Entry 8XPQ (electron microscopy, 3.10 A resolution); this record covers chains A and B.

# Chain A (and B)
Molecule: Sperm-specific sodium proton exchanger
Organism: Strongylocentrotus purpuratus
Notes: chain B of this document is another copy of the same molecule, construct and numbering; everything in this record applies to it too
UniProt: A3RL54 (A3RL54_STRPU); numbering as in UniProt (aligned over 30-1325)
Chain sequence (1308 residues; row label = number of the first residue in the row):
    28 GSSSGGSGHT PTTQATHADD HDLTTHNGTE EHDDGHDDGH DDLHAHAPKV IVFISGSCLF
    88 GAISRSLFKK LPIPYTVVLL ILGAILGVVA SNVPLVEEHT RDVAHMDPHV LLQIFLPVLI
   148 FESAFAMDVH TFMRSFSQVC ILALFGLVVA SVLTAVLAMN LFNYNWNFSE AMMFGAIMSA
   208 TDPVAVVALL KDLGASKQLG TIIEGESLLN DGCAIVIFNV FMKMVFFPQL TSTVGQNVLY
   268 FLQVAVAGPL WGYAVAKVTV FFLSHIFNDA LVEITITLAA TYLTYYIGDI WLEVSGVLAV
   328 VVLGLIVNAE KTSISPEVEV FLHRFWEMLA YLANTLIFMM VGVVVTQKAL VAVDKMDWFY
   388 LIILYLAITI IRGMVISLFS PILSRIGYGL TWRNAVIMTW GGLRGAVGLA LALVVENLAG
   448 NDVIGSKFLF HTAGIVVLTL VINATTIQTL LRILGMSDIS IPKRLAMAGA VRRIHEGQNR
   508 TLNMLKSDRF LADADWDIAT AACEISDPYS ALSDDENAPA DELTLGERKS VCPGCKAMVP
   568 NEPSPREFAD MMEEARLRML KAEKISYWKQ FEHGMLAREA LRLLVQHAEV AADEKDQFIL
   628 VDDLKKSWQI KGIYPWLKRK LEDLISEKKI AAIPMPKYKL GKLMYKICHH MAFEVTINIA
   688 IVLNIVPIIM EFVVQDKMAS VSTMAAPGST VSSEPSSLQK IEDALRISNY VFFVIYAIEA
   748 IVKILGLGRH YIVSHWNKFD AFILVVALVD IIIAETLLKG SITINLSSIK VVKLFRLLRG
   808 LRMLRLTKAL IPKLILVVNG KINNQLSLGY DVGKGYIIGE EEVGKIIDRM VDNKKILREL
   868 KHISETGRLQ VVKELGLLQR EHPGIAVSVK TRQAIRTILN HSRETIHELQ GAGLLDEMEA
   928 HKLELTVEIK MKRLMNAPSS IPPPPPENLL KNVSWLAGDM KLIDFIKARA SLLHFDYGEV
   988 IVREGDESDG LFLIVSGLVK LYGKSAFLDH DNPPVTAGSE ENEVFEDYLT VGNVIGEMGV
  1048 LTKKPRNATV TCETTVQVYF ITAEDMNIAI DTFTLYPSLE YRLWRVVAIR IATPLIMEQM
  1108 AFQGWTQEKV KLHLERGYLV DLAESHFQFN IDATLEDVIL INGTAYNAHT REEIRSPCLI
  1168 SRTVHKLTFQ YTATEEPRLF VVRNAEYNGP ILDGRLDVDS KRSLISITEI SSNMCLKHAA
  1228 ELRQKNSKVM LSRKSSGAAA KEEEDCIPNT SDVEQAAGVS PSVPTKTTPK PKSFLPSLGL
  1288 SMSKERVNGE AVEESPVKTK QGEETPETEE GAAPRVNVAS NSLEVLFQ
Disordered / not traced: 28-73, 538-545, 654-678, 700-725, 753-761, 777-801, 1013-1030, 1224-1335
Construct notes: expression tag (28-29, 1326-1335)
Curated features (UniProtKB/Swiss-Prot):
  - region: Arg-605 to Asp-620 (Interacts with the transport core domain)
  - motif: Asn-237, Asp-238 (Essential for sodium:proton exchange)
  - binding site (a 1,2-diacylglycero-3-phosphate): His-73
  - binding site (3',5'-cyclic AMP): Gly-1043, Met-1045, Gly-1046, Arg-1053, Asn-1054
  - binding site (3',5'-cyclic GMP): Gly-1043, Glu-1044, Met-1045, Arg-1053, Asn-1054
  - site: Arg-803 (Contributes one equivalent gating charge)

# Interface between chain A and chain B
Pairs across the interface (334):
  Ala-74(A) / His-136(B)
  Ala-74(A) / Tyr-313(B)
  Pro-75(A) / Val-137(B)  hydrophobic
  Pro-75(A) / Gln-140(B)
  Pro-75(A) / Tyr-313(B)  hydrogen bond (backbone-side chain)
  Lys-76(A) / Tyr-313(B)
  Ile-78(A) / Gln-140(B)
  Ile-78(A) / Tyr-309(B)  hydrophobic
  Val-79(A) / Tyr-313(B)  hydrophobic
  Val-79(A) / Trp-318(B)  hydrophobic
  Ser-82(A) / Ala-306(B)
  Ser-82(A) / Tyr-309(B)
  Ser-82(A) / Leu-310(B)
  Cys-85(A) / Thr-302(B)
  Cys-85(A) / Ala-306(B)  hydrophobic
  Leu-86(A) / Ile-303(B)  hydrophobic
  Leu-86(A) / Leu-310(B)  hydrophobic
  Ala-89(A) / Val-299(B)  hydrophobic
  Ala-89(A) / Ile-303(B)  hydrophobic
  Arg-92(A) / Asp-296(B)
  Arg-92(A) / Leu-298(B)
  Arg-92(A) / Val-299(B)
  Ser-93(A) / Val-299(B)
  Lys-96(A) / Phe-294(B)
  Lys-96(A) / Asp-296(B)  salt bridge
  His-136(A) / Ala-74(B)
  Val-137(A) / Pro-75(B)  hydrophobic
  Gln-140(A) / Pro-75(B)
  Gln-140(A) / Ile-78(B)
  Lys-218(A) / Met-925(B)
  Phe-294(A) / Lys-96(B)
  Asp-296(A) / Arg-92(B)
  Asp-296(A) / Lys-96(B)  salt bridge
  Ala-297(A) / Arg-351(B)
  Leu-298(A) / Arg-92(B)
  Leu-298(A) / Arg-351(B)
  Leu-298(A) / Glu-354(B)
  Leu-298(A) / Met-355(B)
  Val-299(A) / Ala-89(B)  hydrophobic
  Val-299(A) / Arg-92(B)
  Val-299(A) / Ser-93(B)
  Ile-301(A) / Met-355(B)  hydrophobic
  Thr-302(A) / Cys-85(B)
  Thr-302(A) / Tyr-358(B)
  Thr-302(A) / Leu-359(B)
  Ile-303(A) / Leu-86(B)  hydrophobic
  Ile-303(A) / Ala-89(B)  hydrophobic
  Ala-306(A) / Ser-82(B)
  Ala-306(A) / Cys-85(B)  hydrophobic
  Tyr-309(A) / Ile-78(B)  hydrophobic
  Tyr-309(A) / Ser-82(B)
  Leu-310(A) / Ser-82(B)
  Leu-310(A) / Leu-86(B)  hydrophobic
  Tyr-313(A) / Ala-74(B)
  Tyr-313(A) / Pro-75(B)  hydrogen bond (side chain-backbone)
  Tyr-313(A) / Lys-76(B)
  Tyr-313(A) / Val-79(B)  hydrophobic
  Trp-318(A) / Val-79(B)  hydrophobic
  Phe-348(A) / Phe-348(B)  hydrophobic
  Phe-348(A) / Arg-351(B)
  Phe-348(A) / Phe-352(B)
  Arg-351(A) / Ala-297(B)
  Arg-351(A) / Leu-298(B)
  Arg-351(A) / Phe-348(B)
  Phe-352(A) / Phe-348(B)
  Phe-352(A) / Phe-352(B)  hydrophobic
  Phe-352(A) / Met-355(B)  hydrophobic
  Glu-354(A) / Leu-298(B)
  Met-355(A) / Leu-298(B)
  Met-355(A) / Ile-301(B)  hydrophobic
  Met-355(A) / Phe-352(B)  hydrophobic
  Tyr-358(A) / Thr-302(B)
  Leu-359(A) / Thr-302(B)
  Ile-488(A) / Leu-1203(B)  hydrophobic
  Lys-490(A) / Asp-923(B)  salt bridge
  Lys-490(A) / Glu-926(B)  salt bridge
  Arg-491(A) / Ile-1212(B)  hydrogen bond (side chain-backbone)
  Arg-491(A) / Ile-1214(B)
  Leu-492(A) / Leu-1199(B)
  Leu-492(A) / Gly-1201(B)
  Leu-492(A) / Ile-1214(B)  hydrophobic
  Ala-493(A) / Leu-921(B)
  Ala-493(A) / Leu-922(B)
  Met-494(A) / Glu-926(B)
  Met-494(A) / Leu-930(B)  hydrophobic
  Ala-495(A) / Ile-1217(B)  hydrophobic
  Gly-496(A) / Leu-1199(B)
  Ala-497(A) / Leu-916(B)  hydrophobic
  Ala-497(A) / Leu-922(B)  hydrophobic
  Arg-499(A) / Ile-1217(B)
  Arg-500(A) / Glu-915(B)  salt bridge
  Arg-500(A) / Leu-916(B)
  Arg-500(A) / Asn-1195(B)
  Ile-501(A) / Ser-909(B)
  Ile-501(A) / Thr-912(B)
  Ile-501(A) / Ile-913(B)  hydrophobic
  Gln-505(A) / Ile-905(B)
  Gln-505(A) / Ser-909(B)  hydrogen bond
  Arg-507(A) / Glu-1122(B)
  Arg-507(A) / Arg-1123(B)
  Thr-508(A) / Thr-904(B)
  Thr-508(A) / Ile-905(B)
  Thr-508(A) / His-908(B)
  Leu-509(A) / Ile-905(B)  hydrophobic
  Asn-510(A) / Glu-1122(B)
  Met-511(A) / Glu-1115(B)
  Met-511(A) / Lys-1118(B)
  Met-511(A) / Leu-1119(B)  hydrophobic
  Leu-512(A) / Ala-901(B)
  Leu-512(A) / Thr-904(B)
  Leu-512(A) / Ile-905(B)  hydrophobic
  Lys-513(A) / Asn-959(B)
  Arg-516(A) / Val-879(B)
  Arg-516(A) / Asp-1034(B)  salt bridge
  Arg-516(A) / Tyr-1035(B)  hydrogen bond (side chain-backbone)
  Arg-516(A) / Thr-1037(B)
  Phe-517(A) / Lys-841(B)
  Phe-517(A) / Ile-844(B)  hydrophobic
  Phe-517(A) / Lys-897(B)  hydrogen bond (backbone-side chain)
  Leu-518(A) / Lys-897(B)
  Ala-519(A) / Val-1038(B)
  Ala-519(A) / Gly-1039(B)
  Asp-520(A) / Gln-886(B)  hydrogen bond
  Asp-520(A) / Lys-897(B)  salt bridge
  Asp-520(A) / Val-1038(B)
  Asp-522(A) / Thr-898(B)  hydrogen bond (backbone-side chain)
  Asp-522(A) / Ile-948(B)
  Trp-523(A) / Ala-901(B)  hydrophobic
  Asp-524(A) / Lys-958(B)  salt bridge
  Asp-524(A) / Asn-959(B)
  Ile-525(A) / Ile-948(B)  hydrophobic
  Ala-526(A) / Ile-902(B)  hydrophobic
  Ala-529(A) / Ile-902(B)  hydrophobic
  Ala-529(A) / Lys-937(B)  hydrogen bond (backbone-side chain)
  Cys-530(A) / Ile-902(B)  hydrophobic
  Cys-530(A) / Ile-905(B)  hydrophobic
  Cys-530(A) / Leu-906(B)  hydrophobic
  Glu-531(A) / Lys-937(B)
  Ile-532(A) / Leu-930(B)  hydrophobic
  Ile-532(A) / Thr-933(B)
  Ile-532(A) / Val-934(B)  hydrophobic
  Ile-532(A) / Lys-937(B)
  Pro-535(A) / Lys-929(B)
  Tyr-536(A) / Glu-926(B)  hydrogen bond
  Tyr-536(A) / Lys-929(B)
  Ser-537(A) / Ser-1213(B)
  Pro-546(A) / Arg-1209(B)
  Asp-548(A) / Arg-1209(B)  salt bridge
  Glu-549(A) / Val-1205(B)
  Leu-552(A) / Gly-1201(B)
  Leu-552(A) / Arg-1202(B)
  Leu-552(A) / Leu-1203(B)
  Lys-556(A) / Gly-1201(B)
  Lys-556(A) / Arg-1202(B)
  Lys-556(A) / Met-1221(B)
  Val-558(A) / Cys-1222(B)
  Val-558(A) / Leu-1223(B)
  Cys-559(A) / Met-1221(B)
  Cys-559(A) / Cys-1222(B)
  Pro-560(A) / Met-1221(B)
  Pro-560(A) / Cys-1222(B)
  Gly-561(A) / Met-1221(B)
  Gly-561(A) / Cys-1222(B)
  Cys-562(A) / Asn-1220(B)
  Lys-563(A) / Met-1221(B)
  Met-578(A) / Leu-1223(B)
  Glu-581(A) / Asp-1200(B)
  Glu-581(A) / Leu-1223(B)
  Ala-582(A) / Leu-1223(B)  hydrophobic
  Arg-585(A) / Ile-1198(B)
  Arg-585(A) / Asp-1200(B)  salt bridge
  Arg-585(A) / Met-1221(B)
  Arg-585(A) / Cys-1222(B)  hydrogen bond (side chain-backbone)
  Arg-585(A) / Leu-1223(B)
  Lys-588(A) / Pro-1197(B)  hydrogen bond (side chain-backbone)
  Lys-588(A) / Ile-1198(B)
  Ile-592(A) / Ala-919(B)
  Ile-592(A) / Gly-920(B)
  Ile-592(A) / Leu-921(B)  hydrophobic
  Ile-592(A) / Pro-1197(B)  hydrophobic
  Trp-595(A) / Glu-924(B)
  Lys-596(A) / Gly-918(B)  hydrogen bond (side chain-backbone)
  Lys-596(A) / Ala-919(B)
  Glu-599(A) / Gln-917(B)
  Glu-599(A) / Gly-918(B)
  Arg-605(A) / Glu-924(B)  salt bridge
  Lys-841(A) / Phe-517(B)
  Ile-844(A) / Phe-517(B)  hydrophobic
  Arg-856(A) / Pro-1197(B)
  Arg-856(A) / Ile-1198(B)
  Met-857(A) / Pro-1197(B)  hydrophobic
  Met-857(A) / Ile-1198(B)  hydrophobic
  Met-857(A) / Leu-1223(B)
  Val-858(A) / Leu-1223(B)  hydrophobic
  Asp-859(A) / Leu-1223(B)
  Asn-860(A) / Leu-1223(B)
  Val-879(A) / Arg-516(B)
  Gln-886(A) / Asp-520(B)  hydrogen bond
  Lys-897(A) / Phe-517(B)  hydrogen bond (side chain-backbone)
  Lys-897(A) / Leu-518(B)
  Lys-897(A) / Asp-520(B)  salt bridge
  Lys-897(A) / Ala-521(B)
  Thr-898(A) / Asp-522(B)  hydrogen bond (side chain-backbone)
  Ala-901(A) / Leu-512(B)
  Ala-901(A) / Trp-523(B)  hydrophobic
  Ile-902(A) / Ala-526(B)  hydrophobic
  Ile-902(A) / Ala-529(B)  hydrophobic
  Ile-902(A) / Cys-530(B)  hydrophobic
  Thr-904(A) / Thr-508(B)
  Thr-904(A) / Leu-512(B)
  Ile-905(A) / Gln-505(B)
  Ile-905(A) / Thr-508(B)
  Ile-905(A) / Leu-509(B)  hydrophobic
  Ile-905(A) / Leu-512(B)  hydrophobic
  Ile-905(A) / Cys-530(B)  hydrophobic
  Leu-906(A) / Cys-530(B)  hydrophobic
  His-908(A) / Thr-508(B)
  Ser-909(A) / Ile-501(B)
  Ser-909(A) / Gln-505(B)  hydrogen bond
  Thr-912(A) / Ile-501(B)
  Ile-913(A) / Ile-501(B)  hydrophobic
  Glu-915(A) / Arg-500(B)  salt bridge
  Leu-916(A) / Ala-497(B)  hydrophobic
  Leu-916(A) / Arg-500(B)
  Gln-917(A) / Glu-599(B)
  Gly-918(A) / Lys-596(B)  hydrogen bond (backbone-side chain)
  Gly-918(A) / Glu-599(B)
  Ala-919(A) / Ile-592(B)
  Ala-919(A) / Lys-596(B)
  Gly-920(A) / Ile-592(B)
  Leu-921(A) / Ala-493(B)
  Leu-921(A) / Ile-592(B)  hydrophobic
  Leu-922(A) / Ala-493(B)
  Leu-922(A) / Ala-497(B)  hydrophobic
  Asp-923(A) / Lys-490(B)  salt bridge
  Glu-924(A) / Trp-595(B)
  Glu-924(A) / Arg-605(B)  salt bridge
  Met-925(A) / Lys-218(B)
  Glu-926(A) / Lys-490(B)  salt bridge
  Glu-926(A) / Met-494(B)
  Glu-926(A) / Tyr-536(B)  hydrogen bond
  Lys-929(A) / Pro-535(B)
  Lys-929(A) / Tyr-536(B)
  Leu-930(A) / Met-494(B)  hydrophobic
  Leu-930(A) / Ile-532(B)  hydrophobic
  Thr-933(A) / Ile-532(B)
  Val-934(A) / Ile-532(B)  hydrophobic
  Lys-937(A) / Ala-529(B)  hydrogen bond (side chain-backbone)
  Lys-937(A) / Glu-531(B)
  Lys-937(A) / Ile-532(B)
  Ile-948(A) / Asp-522(B)
  Ile-948(A) / Ile-525(B)  hydrophobic
  Lys-958(A) / Asp-524(B)  salt bridge
  Asn-959(A) / Lys-513(B)
  Asn-959(A) / Asp-524(B)
  Asp-1034(A) / Arg-516(B)  salt bridge
  Tyr-1035(A) / Arg-516(B)  hydrogen bond (backbone-side chain)
  Thr-1037(A) / Arg-516(B)
  Val-1038(A) / Ala-519(B)
  Val-1038(A) / Asp-520(B)
  Phe-1109(A) / Tyr-1194(B)  hydrophobic
  Phe-1109(A) / Asn-1195(B)
  Gln-1110(A) / Asn-1191(B)  hydrogen bond (side chain-backbone)
  Gln-1110(A) / Tyr-1194(B)
  Glu-1115(A) / Met-511(B)
  Lys-1118(A) / Met-511(B)
  Leu-1119(A) / Met-511(B)  hydrophobic
  Glu-1122(A) / Arg-507(B)
  Glu-1122(A) / Asn-510(B)
  Arg-1123(A) / Arg-507(B)
  Ala-1140(A) / Ser-1168(B)
  Ala-1140(A) / Arg-1169(B)
  Leu-1142(A) / Arg-1169(B)  hydrogen bond (backbone-side chain)
  Ser-1168(A) / Ala-1140(B)
  Arg-1169(A) / Asp-1139(B)
  Arg-1169(A) / Ala-1140(B)
  Arg-1169(A) / Leu-1142(B)  hydrogen bond (side chain-backbone)
  Arg-1169(A) / Arg-1169(B)
  Thr-1170(A) / His-1172(B)
  His-1172(A) / Thr-1170(B)
  Asn-1191(A) / Gln-1110(B)  hydrogen bond (backbone-side chain)
  Tyr-1194(A) / Phe-1109(B)  hydrophobic
  Tyr-1194(A) / Gln-1110(B)
  Asn-1195(A) / Arg-500(B)
  Asn-1195(A) / Phe-1109(B)
  Pro-1197(A) / Lys-588(B)  hydrogen bond (backbone-side chain)
  Pro-1197(A) / Ile-592(B)  hydrophobic
  Pro-1197(A) / Arg-856(B)
  Pro-1197(A) / Met-857(B)  hydrophobic
  Ile-1198(A) / Arg-585(B)
  Ile-1198(A) / Lys-588(B)
  Ile-1198(A) / Arg-856(B)
  Ile-1198(A) / Met-857(B)  hydrophobic
  Leu-1199(A) / Leu-492(B)
  Leu-1199(A) / Gly-496(B)
  Asp-1200(A) / Glu-581(B)
  Asp-1200(A) / Arg-585(B)  salt bridge
  Gly-1201(A) / Leu-492(B)
  Gly-1201(A) / Leu-552(B)
  Gly-1201(A) / Lys-556(B)
  Arg-1202(A) / Leu-552(B)
  Arg-1202(A) / Lys-556(B)
  Leu-1203(A) / Ile-488(B)  hydrophobic
  Leu-1203(A) / Leu-552(B)
  Val-1205(A) / Glu-549(B)
  Arg-1209(A) / Pro-546(B)
  Arg-1209(A) / Asp-548(B)  salt bridge
  Ile-1212(A) / Arg-491(B)  hydrogen bond (backbone-side chain)
  Ser-1213(A) / Ser-537(B)
  Ile-1214(A) / Arg-491(B)
  Ile-1214(A) / Leu-492(B)  hydrophobic
  Ile-1217(A) / Ala-495(B)  hydrophobic
  Ile-1217(A) / Arg-499(B)
  Asn-1220(A) / Cys-562(B)
  Met-1221(A) / Lys-556(B)
  Met-1221(A) / Cys-559(B)
  Met-1221(A) / Pro-560(B)
  Met-1221(A) / Gly-561(B)
  Met-1221(A) / Lys-563(B)
  Met-1221(A) / Arg-585(B)
  Cys-1222(A) / Val-558(B)
  Cys-1222(A) / Cys-559(B)
  Cys-1222(A) / Pro-560(B)
  Cys-1222(A) / Gly-561(B)
  Cys-1222(A) / Arg-585(B)  hydrogen bond (backbone-side chain)
  Leu-1223(A) / Val-558(B)
  Leu-1223(A) / Met-578(B)
  Leu-1223(A) / Glu-581(B)
  Leu-1223(A) / Ala-582(B)  hydrophobic
  Leu-1223(A) / Arg-585(B)
  Leu-1223(A) / Met-857(B)
  Leu-1223(A) / Val-858(B)  hydrophobic
  Leu-1223(A) / Asp-859(B)
  Leu-1223(A) / Asn-860(B)
Other interface residues (no listed pair), chain A (200 interface residues in all): Ile-90, Ile-141, Phe-289, Ile-293, Leu-305, Ile-317, Glu-344, Ser-514, Asp-515, Ala-521, Asp-577, Phe-598, His-600, Ile-853, Val-894, Gln-900, Leu-956, Ser-961, Leu-1036, Gly-1039, Asn-1040, Asp-1139, Glu-1143, Glu-1193, Gly-1196, Ser-1210, Leu-1211, Glu-1216, Ser-1218
Other interface residues (no listed pair), chain B (200 interface residues in all): Ile-90, Ile-141, Phe-289, Ile-293, Leu-305, Ile-317, Glu-344, Ser-514, Asp-515, Asp-577, Phe-598, His-600, Ile-853, Val-894, Gln-900, Leu-956, Ser-961, Leu-1036, Asn-1040, Glu-1143, Glu-1193, Gly-1196, Ser-1210, Leu-1211, Glu-1216, Ser-1218

# Summary
The chain A/chain B interface involves 200 residues from each chain, with 28 hydrogen bonds and 20 salt
bridges. Polar pairs include Lys-96(A)/Asp-296(B), Lys-490(A)/Asp-923(B) and Lys-490(A)/Glu-926(B).
Both chains are Sperm-specific sodium proton exchanger (Strongylocentrotus purpuratus). Entry 8XPQ (Structure
of the sea urchin spSLC9C1 in state-2 w/o cAMP dimer) was determined by electron microscopy (same publication
as 8XQ4, 8XQ7, 8XQ8, 8XQ9 and 8XQA).
